PDB entry 3KLH | X-ray diffraction, 2.90 A resolution | chains A and B of the 6 polymer chains in the assembly

== Chain A ==
Molecule: Reverse transcriptase/ribonuclease H
From: Human immunodeficiency virus type 1
Notes: EC 2.7.7.49, 2.7.7.7, 3.1.26.4
Reference sequence: P03366 (POL_HV1B1); residues 1-562 here correspond to UniProt positions 600-1161 (UniProt number = residue number + 599)
Sequence (564 residues; each row starts with the number of its first residue; numbers below 1 keep their minus sign (Met-1 is residue -1)):
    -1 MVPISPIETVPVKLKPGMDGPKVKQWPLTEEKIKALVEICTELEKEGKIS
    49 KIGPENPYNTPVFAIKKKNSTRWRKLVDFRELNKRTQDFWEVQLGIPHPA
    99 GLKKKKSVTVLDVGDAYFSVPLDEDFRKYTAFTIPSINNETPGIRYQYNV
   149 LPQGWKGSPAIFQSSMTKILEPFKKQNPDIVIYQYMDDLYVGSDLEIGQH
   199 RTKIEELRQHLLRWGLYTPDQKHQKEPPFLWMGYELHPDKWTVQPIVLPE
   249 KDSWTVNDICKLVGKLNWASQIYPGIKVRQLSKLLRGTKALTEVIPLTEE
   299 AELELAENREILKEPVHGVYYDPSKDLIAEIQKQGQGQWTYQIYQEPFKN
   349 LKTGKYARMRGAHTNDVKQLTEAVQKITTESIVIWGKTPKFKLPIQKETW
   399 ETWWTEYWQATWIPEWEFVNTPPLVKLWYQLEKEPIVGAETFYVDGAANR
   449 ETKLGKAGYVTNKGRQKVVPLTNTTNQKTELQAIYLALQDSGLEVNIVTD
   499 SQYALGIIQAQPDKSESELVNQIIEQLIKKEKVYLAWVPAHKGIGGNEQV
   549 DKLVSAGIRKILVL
Not modelled in the structure: -1 to 0, 559-562
Construct notes: expression tag (-1 to 0); engineered mutation Leu41 (Met640 in P03366), Asn67 (Asp666 in P03366), Arg70 (Lys669 in P03366), Tyr215 (Thr814 in P03366), Gln219 (Lys818 in P03366), Cys258 (Gln857 in P03366), Ser280 (Cys879 in P03366)
Bound ions: Mg2+: Asp443, Glu478, Asp498
Curated features (UniProtKB/Swiss-Prot):
  - region: Phe227 to His235 (RT 'primer grip')
  - motif: Trp398 to Trp414 (Tryptophan repeat motif)
  - binding site (Mg(2+)): Asp110, Asp185, Asp186, Asp443, Glu478, Asp498, Asp549
  - site: Trp401 (Essential for RT p66/p51 heterodimerization), Trp414 (Essential for RT p66/p51 heterodimerization), Phe440, Tyr441 (Cleavage)

== Chain B ==
Molecule: p51 RT
From: Human immunodeficiency virus type 1
Reference sequence: P03366 (POL_HV1B1); residues 1-428 here correspond to UniProt positions 600-1027 (UniProt number = residue number + 599)
Sequence (437 residues; each row starts with the number of its first residue):
     1 PISPIETVPVKLKPGMDGPKVKQWPLTEEKIKALVEICTEMEKEGKISKI
    51 GPENPYNTPVFAIKKKDSTKWRKLVDFRELNKRTQDFWEVQLGIPHPAGL
   101 KKKKSVTVLDVGDAYFSVPLDEDFRKYTAFTIPSINNETPGIRYQYNVLP
   151 QGWKGSPAIFQSSMTKILEPFKKQNPDIVIYQYMDDLYVGSDLEIGQHRT
   201 KIEELRQHLLRWGLTTPDKKHQKEPPFLWMGYELHPDKWTVQPIVLPEKD
   251 SWTVNDIQKLVGKLNWASQIYPGIKVRQLSKLLRGTKALTEVIPLTEEAE
   301 LELAENREILKEPVHGVYYDPSKDLIAEIQKQGQGQWTYQIYQEPFKNLK
   351 TGKYARMRGAHTNDVKQLTEAVQKITTESIVIWGKTPKFKLPIQKETWET
   401 WWTEYWQATWIPEWEFVNTPPLVKLWYQGGHHHHHHH
Not modelled in the structure: 429-437
Construct notes: engineered mutation Ser280 (Cys879 in P03366); expression tag (429-437)
Curated features (UniProtKB/Swiss-Prot):
  - region: Phe227 to His235 (RT 'primer grip')
  - motif: Trp398 to Trp414 (Tryptophan repeat motif)
  - binding site (Mg(2+)): Asp110, Asp185, Asp186
  - site (Essential for RT p66/p51 heterodimerization): Trp401, Trp414

== Interface between chain A and chain B ==
Contacting residue pairs (106):
  Val8(A) with Glu53(B)
  Pro9(A) with Glu53(B)
  Gln85(A) with Glu53(B)
  Asp86(A) with Pro55(B)
  Phe87(A) with Pro52(B)
  Trp88(A) with Lys20(B); Val21(B); Lys22(B); Pro52(B), hydrogen bond (backbone-backbone); Asn54(B); Pro55(B); Asn57(B); Thr131(B); Arg143(B)
  Val90(A) with Pro52(B), hydrophobic; Pro140(B), hydrophobic; Gly141(B), hydrogen bond (backbone-backbone)
  Leu92(A) with Pro133(B), hydrophobic; Asn137(B)
  Gly93(A) with Asn137(B), hydrogen bond (backbone-side chain)
  Ile94(A) with Asn137(B)
  Pro95(A) with Asn136(B); Asn137(B)
  His96(A) with Asn136(B), hydrogen bond (backbone-side chain)
  Gly99(A) with Asn136(B)
  Ala158(A) with Pro52(B)
  Ser162(A) with Pro52(B)
  Thr165(A) with Pro140(B); Ile142(B)
  Lys172(A) with Thr139(B)
  Val179(A) with Glu138(B)
  Ile180(A) with Glu138(B); Thr139(B)
  Tyr181(A) with Asn136(B), hydrogen bond; Glu138(B)
  Gln182(A) with Glu138(B), hydrogen bond (backbone-backbone); Pro140(B)
  Arg358(A) with Glu396(B), salt bridge
  Gln373(A) with Glu396(B); Thr397(B), hydrogen bond; Thr400(B)
  Thr376(A) with Trp401(B)
  Thr377(A) with Pro25(B)
  Ile380(A) with Leu26(B); Thr27(B)
  Val381(A) with Pro25(B), hydrophobic; Ile135(B); Asn136(B), hydrogen bond (backbone-backbone)
  Ile382(A) with Asn136(B)
  Gly384(A) with Thr27(B), hydrogen bond (backbone-side chain); Glu28(B), hydrogen bond (backbone-backbone)
  Thr386(A) with Trp401(B)
  Trp402(A) with Lys331(B), hydrogen bond (backbone-side chain); Asp364(B)
  Tyr405(A) with Lys331(B), hydrogen bond (backbone-side chain); Asn418(B)
  Trp406(A) with Lys331(B); Asn418(B); Thr419(B); Pro420(B); Pro421(B)
  Gln407(A) with Lys331(B); Pro392(B); Ile393(B); Gln394(B); Val417(B), hydrogen bond (side chain-backbone); Asn418(B), hydrogen bond
  Ala408(A) with Pro392(B), hydrogen bond (backbone-backbone); Ile393(B)
  Thr409(A) with Asp364(B)
  Trp410(A) with Thr362(B); Asn363(B); Val365(B), hydrophobic
  Pro412(A) with Trp401(B)
  Pro433(A) with Asn255(B); Leu289(B), hydrophobic; Thr290(B)
  Ile434(A) with Thr290(B)
  Val435(A) with Thr290(B)
  Thr439(A) with Lys287(B), hydrogen bond (side chain-backbone); Ala288(B); Leu289(B), hydrogen bond (side chain-backbone)
  Tyr441(A) with Gln258(B), hydrogen bond; Lys287(B), hydrogen bond (side chain-backbone)
  Val458(A) with Thr286(B)
  Thr459(A) with Thr286(B), hydrogen bond (backbone-side chain)
  Asn460(A) with Thr286(B), hydrogen bond (backbone-side chain); Lys287(B); Ala288(B)
  Asn494(A) with Leu289(B)
  Val496(A) with Leu289(B), hydrophobic
  Gly504(A) with Pro420(B)
  Gln507(A) with Pro421(B)
  Tyr532(A) with Asn255(B), hydrogen bond; Leu289(B), hydrophobic
  Val536(A) with Gln258(B)
  Pro537(A) with Asn265(B)
  Lys540(A) with Asn265(B); Arg277(B), hydrogen bond (backbone-side chain)
  Ile542(A) with Leu283(B), hydrophobic
  Gly543(A) with Leu283(B), hydrogen bond (backbone-backbone); Arg284(B)
  Gly544(A) with Gly285(B)
  Gln547(A) with Arg284(B); Gly285(B); Thr286(B), hydrogen bond (side chain-backbone)
Other interface residues (no listed pair), chain A (71 interface residues in all): Gln91, Leu100, Ile159, Gln161, Lys166, Glu169, Trp383, Lys385, Glu432, Gln500, Ala534, Trp535, Gly541
Other interface residues (no listed pair), chain B (62 interface residues in all): Lys49, Gly51, Tyr56, Val254, Val261, Gly262, Trp266, Trp337, Leu368, Tyr405

== In short ==
Chain A and chain B form an interface of 71 and 62 residues respectively; the contacts include 25 hydrogen
bonds and 1 salt bridge. Polar contacts include Arg358(A)-Glu396(B), Gly93(A)-Asn137(B) and
His96(A)-Asn136(B). UniProt lists 7 Mg2+-binding residues on chain A; 3 Mg2+-binding residues on chain B.
Chain A is Reverse transcriptase/ribonuclease H and chain B is p51 RT, both from Human immunodeficiency virus
type 1; the structure, Crystal structure of AZT-Resistant HIV-1 Reverse Transcriptase crosslinked to
post-translocation AZTMP-Terminated DNA (COMPLEX P), was determined by X-ray diffraction, deposited together
with 3KLE, 3KLF, 3KLG and 3KLI.
